Entry 6N98 (X-ray diffraction, 1.55 A resolution); this record covers chain A.

[Chain A]
Molecule: Xylose isomerase
Source organism: Streptomyces sp. F-1
Notes: EC 5.3.1.5
UniProtKB: A0A1K2FZ20 (A0A1K2FZ20_9ACTN); numbering as in UniProt (aligned over 1-382)
Sequence (382 residues; each row starts with the number of its first residue):
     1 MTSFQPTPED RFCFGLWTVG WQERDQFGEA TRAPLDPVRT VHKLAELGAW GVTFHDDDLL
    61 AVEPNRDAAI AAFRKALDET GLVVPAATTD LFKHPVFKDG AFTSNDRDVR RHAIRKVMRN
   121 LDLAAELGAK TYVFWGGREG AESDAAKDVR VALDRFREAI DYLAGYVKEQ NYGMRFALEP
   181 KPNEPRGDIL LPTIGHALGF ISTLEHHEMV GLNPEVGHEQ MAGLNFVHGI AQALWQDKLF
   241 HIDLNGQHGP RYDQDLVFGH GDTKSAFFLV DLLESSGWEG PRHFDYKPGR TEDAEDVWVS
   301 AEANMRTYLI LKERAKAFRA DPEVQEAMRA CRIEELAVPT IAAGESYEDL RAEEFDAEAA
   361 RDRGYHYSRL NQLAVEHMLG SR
Disordered / not traced: 1-3
Metal / ion sites: Mg2+ site 1: Glu179, Glu215, Asp243, Asp285; Mg2+ site 2: Glu215, Asp253, Asp255

[In short]
Glu179, Glu215, Asp243 and Asp285 coordinate Mg2+ site 1. The Mg2+ site 2 is built by Glu215, Asp253 and
Asp255.
Chain A is Xylose isomerase (Streptomyces sp. F-1); the structure, Xylose isomerase 1F1 variant from
Streptomyces sp. F-1, was determined by X-ray diffraction, deposited together with 6N99.
